7YFG - chains C and D of the 4 polymer chains in the assembly; structure by electron microscopy, 3.60 A resolution.

# Chain C
Protein: Glutamate receptor ionotropic, NMDA 1
From: Rattus norvegicus
UniProtKB: P35439 (NMDZ1_RAT); numbering as in UniProt (aligned over 1-847)
Sequence (866 residues; numbered 1 to 866; the number before each row is that of its first residue):
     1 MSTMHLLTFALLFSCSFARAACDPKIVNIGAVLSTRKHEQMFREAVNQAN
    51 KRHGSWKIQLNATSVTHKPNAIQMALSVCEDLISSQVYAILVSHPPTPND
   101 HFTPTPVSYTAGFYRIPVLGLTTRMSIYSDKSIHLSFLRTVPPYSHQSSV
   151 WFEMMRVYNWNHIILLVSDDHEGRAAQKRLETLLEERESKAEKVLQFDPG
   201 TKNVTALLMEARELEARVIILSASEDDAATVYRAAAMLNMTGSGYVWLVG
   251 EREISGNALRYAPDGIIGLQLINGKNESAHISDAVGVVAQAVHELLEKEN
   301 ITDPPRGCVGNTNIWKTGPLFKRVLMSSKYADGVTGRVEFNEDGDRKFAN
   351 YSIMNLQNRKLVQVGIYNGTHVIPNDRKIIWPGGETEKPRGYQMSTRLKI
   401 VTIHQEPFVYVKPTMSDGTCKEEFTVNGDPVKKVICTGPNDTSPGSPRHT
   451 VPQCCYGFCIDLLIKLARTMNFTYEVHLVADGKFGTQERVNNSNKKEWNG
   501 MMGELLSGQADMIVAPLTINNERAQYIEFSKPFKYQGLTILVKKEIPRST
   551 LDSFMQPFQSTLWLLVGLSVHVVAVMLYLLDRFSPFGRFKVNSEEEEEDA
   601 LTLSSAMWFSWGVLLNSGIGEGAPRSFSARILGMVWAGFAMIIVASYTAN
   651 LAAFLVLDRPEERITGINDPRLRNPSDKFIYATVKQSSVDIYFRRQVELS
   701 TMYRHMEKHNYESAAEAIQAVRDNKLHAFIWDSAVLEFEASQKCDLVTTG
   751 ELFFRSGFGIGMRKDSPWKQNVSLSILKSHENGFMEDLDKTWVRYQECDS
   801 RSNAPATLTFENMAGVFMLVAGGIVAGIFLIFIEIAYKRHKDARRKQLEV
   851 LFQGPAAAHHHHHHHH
Not modelled in the structure: 1-24, 550-662, 797-866
Differences from the reference sequence: expression tag (848-866)
Cystine bridges: Cys79-Cys308, Cys420-Cys454, Cys436-Cys455
Covalent attachments: N-acetylglucosamine (NAG) linked to Asn61, Asn203, Asn276, Asn300, Asn350, Asn368, Asn471, Asn491, Asn771
Ligand contacts:
  - glycine (GLY): Phe484, Pro516, Leu517, Thr518, Arg523, Ser687, Ser688, Trp731, Asp732, Phe758
  - N-acetylglucosamine (NAG; 2-acetamido-2-deoxy-beta-D-glucopyranose): Asn440, Pro447, His449
UniProt features mapped onto this chain:
  - region: Leu603 to Pro624 (Pore-forming)
  - binding site (glycine): Pro516, Thr518, Arg523, Ser688, Asp732
  - glycosylation (N-linked (GlcNAc...) asparagine): Asn61, Asn203, Asn239, Asn276, Asn300, Asn350, Asn368, Asn440, Asn471, Asn491, Asn674, Asn771

# Chain D
Protein: Glutamate receptor ionotropic, NMDA 2C
From: Rattus norvegicus
UniProtKB: Q00961 (NMDE3_RAT); residues 1-800 here = UniProt positions 1-800
Sequence (800 residues; row label = number of the first residue in the row):
     1 MGGALGPALLLTSLLGAWARLGAGQGEQAVTVAVVFGSSGPLQTQARTRL
    51 TSQNFLDLPLEIQPLTVGVNNTNPSSILTQICGLLGAARVHGIVFEDNVD
   101 TEAVAQLLDFVSSQTHVPILSISGGSAVVLTPKEPGSAFLQLGVSLEQQL
   151 QVLFKVLEEYDWSAFAVITSLHPGHALFLEGVRAVADASYLSWRLLDVLT
   201 LELGPGGPRARTQRLLRQVDAPVLVAYCSREEAEVLFAEAAQAGLVGPGH
   251 VWLVPNLALGSTDAPPAAFPVGLISVVTESWRLSLRQKVRDGVAILALGA
   301 HSYRRQYGTLPAPAGDCRSHPGPVSPAREAFYRHLLNVTWEGRDFSFSPG
   351 GYLVRPTMVVIALNRHRLWEMVGRWDHGVLYMKYPVWPRYSTSLQPVVDS
   401 RHLTVATLEERPFVIVESPDPGTGGCVPNTVPCRRQSNHTFSSGDLTPYT
   451 KLCCKGFCIDILKKLAKVVKFSYDLYLVTNGKHGKRVRGVWNGMIGEVYY
   501 KRADMAIGSLTINEERSEIIDFSVPFVETGISVMVSRSNGTVSPSAFLEP
   551 YSPAVWVMMFVMCLTVVAITVFMFEYFSPVSYNQNLTKGKKPGGPSFTIG
   601 KSVWLLWALVFNNSVPIENPRGTTSKIMVLVWAFFAVIFLASYTANLAAF
   651 MIQEQYIDTVSGLSDKKFQRPQDQYPPFRFGTVPNGSTERNIRSNYRDMH
   701 THMVKFNQRSVEDALTSLKMGKLDAFIYDAAVLNYMAGKDEGCKLVTIGS
   751 GKVFATTGYGIAMQKDSHWKRAIDLALLQLLGDGETQKLETVWLSGICQN
Not modelled in the structure: 1-28, 538-657
Cystine bridges: Cys82-Cys317, Cys426-Cys453, Cys433-Cys454, Cys743-Cys798
Covalent attachments: N-acetylglucosamine (NAG) linked to Asn70, Asn337, Asn438, Asn685
Ligand contacts: glutamic acid (GLU): His483, Ser509, Leu510, Thr511, Arg516, Val683, Gly686, Ser687, Thr688, Tyr728, Asp729, Tyr759
UniProt features mapped onto this chain:
  - region: Lys601 to Pro620 (Pore-forming)
  - binding site (L-glutamate): Ser509, Thr511, Arg516, Ser687, Thr688, Asp729
  - site: Asn612 (Functional determinant of NMDA receptors)
  - glycosylation (N-linked (GlcNAc...) asparagine): Asn70, Asn73, Asn337, Asn438, Asn539, Asn685
  - mutagenesis: Pro550 (P550R: Changed NMDA glutamate receptor activity characterized by increased glutamate and glycine potency)
What the authors report for this chain:
  - self-association interface (contacts with another copy of this molecule); pairs are residue here / residue on that copy: Asp220-Arg211 (salt bridge)
  - post-translational modification sites: Asn685

# How chain C and chain D interact
Contacting residue pairs - 43 pairs, chain C then chain D:
  Asn70(C) - Cys317(D)  hydrogen bond (side chain-backbone)
  Asn70(C) - Arg318(D)
  Asn70(C) - Ser319(D)
  Ala71(C) - Phe110(D)  hydrophobic
  Ala71(C) - Gln114(D)
  Ile72(C) - Cys82(D)  hydrophobic
  Ile72(C) - Phe110(D)  hydrophobic
  Ile72(C) - Gln114(D)
  Ile72(C) - Cys317(D)  hydrophobic
  Ala75(C) - Leu78(D)  hydrophobic
  Leu76(C) - Thr79(D)
  Cys79(C) - Ser75(D)
  Asp100(C) - His320(D)  salt bridge
  Pro106(C) - Phe110(D)  hydrophobic
  Tyr109(C) - Gln106(D)
  Tyr109(C) - Phe110(D)  hydrophobic
  Tyr109(C) - Glu134(D)
  Phe113(C) - Thr72(D)
  Phe113(C) - Pro74(D)  hydrophobic
  Phe113(C) - Ala103(D)  hydrophobic
  Phe113(C) - Val104(D)  hydrophobic
  Tyr114(C) - Pro74(D)
  Arg115(C) - Glu102(D)  salt bridge
  Asp130(C) - Pro132(D)
  Lys131(C) - Pro173(D)
  Ser132(C) - Gln106(D)
  Ile133(C) - Gln106(D)  hydrogen bond (backbone-side chain)
  Ile133(C) - Pro132(D)
  Leu135(C) - Ala103(D)  hydrophobic
  Cys308(C) - Asn73(D)
  Cys308(C) - Ser75(D)
  Val309(C) - Asn73(D)
  Val309(C) - Ser75(D)
  Gly310(C) - Asn73(D)
  Asn311(C) - Asn73(D)
  Thr312(C) - Asn71(D)
  Arg489(C) - Tyr190(D)
  Ser493(C) - Gln151(D)
  Pro670(C) - Gly796(D)
  Arg673(C) - Val792(D)
  Ser700(C) - Val427(D)
  Thr701(C) - Lys455(D)
  Arg704(C) - Asp420(D)  salt bridge
Interface residues without a listed pair, chain C (36 interface residues in all): Thr105, Gly112, Arg323, Asn492, Asn494, Arg671, Asn674
Interface residues without a listed pair, chain D (38 interface residues in all): Leu107, Lys155, Leu171, Gly174, Ala188, Ser189, Pro428, Trp793, Ser795, Ile797

# Overview
Chain C and chain D form an interface of 36 and 38 residues respectively; the contacts include 2 hydrogen
bonds and 3 salt bridges. Polar contacts include Asp100(C)-His320(D), Arg115(C)-Glu102(D) and
Arg704(C)-Asp420(D). Chain C binds N-acetylglucosamine and glycine. Ligands of chain D: glutamic acid. From
the paper: a modification site at Asn685(D); a self-association interface involving Asp220(D).
Chain C is Glutamate receptor ionotropic, NMDA 1 and chain D is Glutamate receptor ionotropic, NMDA 2C, both
from Rattus norvegicus; the structure, Structure of the Rat GluN1-GluN2C NMDA receptor in complex with glycine
and glutamate (major class in ..., was determined by electron microscopy, deposited together with 7YFF, 7YFH,
7YFI, 7YFL, 7YFM, 7YFO, 7YFR and 8HDK.
